Entry 6QUA (X-ray diffraction, 2.68 A resolution); this record covers chains A and F of the 4 polymer chains in the assembly.

Chain A:
Protein: hsRosR-DNA binding protein
From: Halobacterium salinarum (strain ATCC 700922 / JCM 11081 / NRC-1)
Reference sequence: Q9HSF4 (Q9HSF4_HALSA); numbering as in UniProt (aligned over 6-116)
Amino-acid sequence (117 residues; each row starts with the number of its first residue):
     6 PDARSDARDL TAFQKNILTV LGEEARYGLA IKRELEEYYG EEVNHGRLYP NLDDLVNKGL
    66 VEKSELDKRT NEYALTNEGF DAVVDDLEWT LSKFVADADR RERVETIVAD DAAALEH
Disordered / not traced: 6-9, 122
Construct notes: expression tag (117-122)
Ion coordination: Mn2+ near Lys37 (its only coordinating residue here)

Chain F:
Molecule: 28-nt DNA strand
Sequence (28 nucleotides; each row starts with the number of its first residue):
     1 GCGACGTGTA TTTCCCCTGA CACTAGCG

How chain A and chain F interact:
Pairs across the interface - 23 pairs, chain A then chain F:
  Tyr32(A) - DG6(F)  hydrogen bond to the phosphate
  Tyr32(A) - DT7(F)  phosphate contact
  Gly33(A) - DT7(F)  phosphate contact
  Leu34(A) - DG6(F)  sugar contact
  Leu34(A) - DT7(F)  hydrogen bond to the phosphate
  His50(A) - DT7(F)  hydrogen bond to the base
  His50(A) - DG8(F)  hydrogen bond to the base
  His50(A) - DT9(F)  base contact
  Gly51(A) - DT9(F)  base contact
  Gly51(A) - DA10(F)  base contact
  Tyr54(A) - DG6(F)  sugar contact
  Tyr54(A) - DT7(F)  hydrogen bond to the phosphate
  Tyr54(A) - DG8(F)  phosphate contact
  Tyr54(A) - DT9(F)  base contact
  Pro55(A) - DT9(F)  base contact
  Lys68(A) - DG8(F)  salt bridge to the phosphate
  Arg74(A) - DA4(F)  base contact
  Arg74(A) - DC5(F)  hydrogen bond to the base
  Arg74(A) - DG6(F)  phosphate contact
  Arg74(A) - DT7(F)  sugar contact
  Thr75(A) - DG6(F)  sugar contact
  Thr75(A) - DT7(F)  phosphate contact
  Asn76(A) - DT7(F)  hydrogen bond to the phosphate
Interface residues without a listed pair, chain A (13 interface residues in all): Asp58, Tyr78

Summary:
The interface between chain A and chain F involves 13 residues on one side and 7 on the other, with 7 hydrogen
bonds and 1 salt bridge. Polar pairs include His50(A)-DT7(F), His50(A)-DG8(F) and Arg74(A)-DC5(F).
Here chain A is hsRosR-DNA binding protein (Halobacterium salinarum (strain ATCC 700922 / JCM 11081 / NRC-1))
and chain F is a 28-nt DNA strand. Entry 6QUA (The complex structure of hsRosR-SG (vng0258/RosR-SG)) was
determined by X-ray diffraction (same publication as 6QFD, 6QH0 and 6QIL).
